Entry 1XY0 (X-ray diffraction, 1.99 A resolution); this record covers chains A and B of the 4 polymer chains in the assembly.

# Chain A
Protein: Hemoglobin alpha chain
Organism: Homo sapiens
UniProtKB: P69905 (HBA_HUMAN); residues 1-141 here = UniProt positions 1-141
Sequence (141 residues; each row starts with the number of its first residue):
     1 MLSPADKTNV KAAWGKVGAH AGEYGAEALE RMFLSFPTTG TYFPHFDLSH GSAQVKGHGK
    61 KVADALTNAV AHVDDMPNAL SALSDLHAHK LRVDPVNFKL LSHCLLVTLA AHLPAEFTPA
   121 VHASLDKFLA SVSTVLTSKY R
Sequence notes: engineered mutation Met1 (Val in P69905), Gly40 (Lys in P69905)
Swiss-Prot annotation at these positions:
  - site: Lys61 (Not glycated)
  - natural variant: Asp6 (A6D: In J-Toronto; this construct carries the variant), Ala13 (A13D: In J-Paris 1/J-Aljezur), Glu27 (A27E: In Shenyang; this construct carries the variant), Lys61 (K61N: In Zambia; deletion: In Clinic), Asp64 (A64D: In Pontoise; this construct carries the variant), Asp75 (D75A: In Lille; D75G: In Chapel Hill; D75N: In G-Pest), Ala111 (A111D: In Petah Tikva)
Bound ions: heme Fe near His87 (its only coordinating residue here)
Small-molecule neighbours: heme (HEM): Met32, Thr39, Tyr42, Phe43, His45, Phe46, His58, Lys61, Val62, Ala65, Leu66, Leu83, Leu86, His87, Leu91, Val93, Asn97, Phe98, Leu101, Val132, Ser133, Leu136

# Chain B
Protein: Hemoglobin beta chain
Organism: Homo sapiens
UniProtKB: P68871 (HBB_HUMAN); residue numbers follow UniProt; this construct covers 1-146
Sequence (146 residues; row label = number of the first residue in the row):
     1 VHLTPEEKSA VTALWGKVNV DEVGGEALGR LLVVYPWTQR FFESFGDLST PDAVMGNPKV
    61 KAHGKKVLGA FSDGLAHLDN LKGTFATLSE LHCDKLHVDP ENFRLLGNVL VCVLAHHFGK
   121 EFTPPVQAAY QKVVAGVANA LAHKYH
Swiss-Prot annotation at these positions:
  - natural variant: Leu3 (H3L: In Graz; this construct carries the variant), Glu7 (E7A: In G-Makassar; E7K: In Hb C; E7Q: In Machida; E7V: In SKCA), Lys8 (E8K: In G-Siriraj; this construct carries the variant), Val11 (A11V: In Iraq-Halabja; this construct carries the variant), Gly16 (W16G: In Randwick; this construct carries the variant), Val23 (E23V: In D-Granada; this construct carries the variant), Gly24 (V24G: In Miyashiro; this construct carries the variant), Gly25 (G25D: In Moscva; G25R: In Riverdale-Bronx; G25V: In Savannah), Leu32 (L32P: In Yokohama), Val33 (L33V: In Muscat; this construct carries the variant), Arg40 (Q40R: In Tianshui; this construct carries the variant), Phe42 (F42Y: In Mequon; deletion: In Bruxelles), 11 further natural variant entries in UniProt
Bound ions: heme Fe near His92 (its only coordinating residue here)
Small-molecule neighbours: heme (HEM): Leu31, Thr38, Phe41, Phe42, His63, Lys66, Val67, Ala70, Phe71, Phe85, Leu88, Leu91, His92, Leu96, Val98, Asn102, Phe103, Leu106, Val137, Leu141

# Interface between chain A and chain B
Residue-residue contacts - 34 pairs, chain A then chain B:
  Glu30(A) with Pro124(B)
  Arg31(A) with Phe122(B), hydrogen bond (side chain-backbone); Thr123(B); Pro124(B); Gln127(B), hydrogen bond
  Leu34(A) with Pro124(B); Pro125(B); Ala128(B)
  Ser35(A) with Gln127(B); Ala128(B); Gln131(B)
  Lys99(A) with Asn108(B)
  His103(A) with Asn108(B); Gln131(B), hydrogen bond
  Val107(A) with Val111(B), hydrophobic; Ala115(B); Gln127(B)
  Ala110(A) with Cys112(B); Ala115(B); His116(B)
  Ala111(A) with Ala115(B); Gly119(B)
  Pro114(A) with His116(B), hydrogen bond (backbone-side chain)
  Phe117(A) with Arg30(B), hydrogen bond (backbone-side chain); His116(B)
  Thr118(A) with Arg30(B)
  Pro119(A) with Arg30(B); Val33(B); Met55(B), hydrophobic
  His122(A) with Arg30(B), hydrogen bond; Val34(B)
  Ala123(A) with Val34(B)
  Asp126(A) with Val34(B); Tyr35(B), hydrogen bond
Also at the interface, not in a pair above, chain A (21 interface residues in all): Phe36, Cys104, Leu106, Leu113, Ala120
Also at the interface, not in a pair above, chain B (20 interface residues in all): Pro51, Lys120

# In short
The interface between chain A and chain B involves 21 residues on one side and 20 on the other, with 7
hydrogen bonds. Polar contacts include Arg31(A)-Phe122(B), Arg31(A)-Gln127(B) and His103(A)-Gln131(B). Chain A
binds heme. Chain B binds heme.
Chain A is Hemoglobin alpha chain and chain B is Hemoglobin beta chain, both from Homo sapiens; the structure,
T-to-THigh Transitions in Human Hemoglobin: alphaK40G deoxy low-salt, was determined by X-ray diffraction
together with 1XXT, 1XZ5, 1XZ7, 1XZU, 1XZV, 1Y09 and 45 further entries from the same study.
